Entry 2YRF (X-ray diffraction, 2.70 A resolution); this record covers chains A and B.

== Chain A (and B) ==
Name: Methylthioribose-1-phosphate isomerase
Source organism: Bacillus subtilis
Notes: EC 5.3.1.23; chain B of this document is another copy of the same molecule, construct and numbering; everything in this record applies to it too
UniProt: O31662 (MTNA_BACSU); numbering as in UniProt (aligned over 1-353)
Chain sequence (374 residues; row label = number of the first residue in the row; numbers below 1 keep their minus sign (Met-20 is residue -20)):
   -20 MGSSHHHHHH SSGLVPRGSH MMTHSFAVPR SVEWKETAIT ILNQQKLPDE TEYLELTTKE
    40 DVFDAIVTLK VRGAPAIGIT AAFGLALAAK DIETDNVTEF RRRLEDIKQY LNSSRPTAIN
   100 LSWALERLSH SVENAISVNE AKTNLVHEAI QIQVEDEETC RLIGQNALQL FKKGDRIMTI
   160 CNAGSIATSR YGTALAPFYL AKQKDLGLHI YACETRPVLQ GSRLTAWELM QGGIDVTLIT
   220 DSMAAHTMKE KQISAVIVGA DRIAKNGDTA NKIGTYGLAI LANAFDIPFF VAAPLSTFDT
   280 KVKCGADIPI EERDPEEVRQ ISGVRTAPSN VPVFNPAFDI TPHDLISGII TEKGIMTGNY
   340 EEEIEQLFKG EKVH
Unresolved in the structure: -20 to 9, 350-353 (chain B: -20 to 8, 350-353)
Differences from the reference sequence: expression tag (-20 to 0)

== Interface between chain A and chain B ==
Disulfides between the chains: Cys283(A)-Cys283(B)
Pairs across the interface - 96 pairs, chain A then chain B:
  Pro27(A) - Thr305(B)
  Pro27(A) - Ala306(B)
  Pro27(A) - Pro307(B)
  Asp28(A) - Arg304(B)  salt bridge
  Glu193(A) - Arg195(B)  salt bridge
  Arg195(A) - Glu193(B)  salt bridge
  Arg195(A) - Ser221(B)
  Leu198(A) - Ile300(B)  hydrophobic
  Leu198(A) - Thr305(B)
  Ser201(A) - Thr305(B)  hydrogen bond (side chain-backbone)
  Ser201(A) - Ala306(B)
  Ser201(A) - Pro307(B)
  Arg202(A) - Thr305(B)  hydrogen bond (backbone-backbone)
  Ala205(A) - Pro307(B)
  Ala205(A) - Val310(B)  hydrophobic
  Trp206(A) - Pro307(B)
  Met209(A) - Pro307(B)  hydrophobic
  Met209(A) - Asn309(B)
  Met209(A) - Val310(B)  hydrophobic
  Val215(A) - Pro311(B)
  Thr216(A) - Pro311(B)
  Thr216(A) - Phe313(B)
  Leu217(A) - Val297(B)  hydrophobic
  Leu217(A) - Val310(B)  hydrophobic
  Leu217(A) - Pro311(B)  hydrogen bond (backbone-backbone)
  Leu217(A) - Val312(B)
  Leu217(A) - Phe313(B)  hydrogen bond (backbone-backbone)
  Ile218(A) - Phe313(B)  hydrophobic
  Thr219(A) - Pro196(B)
  Asp220(A) - Ser221(B)  hydrogen bond
  Ser221(A) - Asp220(B)  hydrogen bond
  Ser221(A) - Gly253(B)
  Met222(A) - Ile252(B)  hydrophobic
  Met222(A) - Phe313(B)
  Met222(A) - Asn314(B)
  Met222(A) - Pro315(B)
  Ala224(A) - Tyr255(B)  hydrophobic
  His225(A) - Ile252(B)
  His225(A) - Ile289(B)
  His225(A) - Pro315(B)
  His225(A) - Phe317(B)
  His225(A) - Asp318(B)
  Thr226(A) - Phe313(B)
  Lys230(A) - Phe313(B)
  Ile252(A) - Ser221(B)
  Ile252(A) - Met222(B)  hydrophobic
  Ile252(A) - His225(B)
  Gly253(A) - Ser221(B)  hydrogen bond (backbone-backbone)
  Tyr255(A) - Ala224(B)  hydrophobic
  Tyr255(A) - Phe264(B)
  Gly256(A) - Ala224(B)
  Gly256(A) - Leu260(B)
  Ile259(A) - Leu260(B)  hydrophobic
  Ile259(A) - Ala263(B)  hydrophobic
  Leu260(A) - Gly256(B)
  Leu260(A) - Ile259(B)  hydrophobic
  Leu260(A) - Leu260(B)  hydrophobic
  Ala263(A) - Ile259(B)  hydrophobic
  Phe264(A) - Tyr255(B)
  Phe264(A) - Ile259(B)  hydrophobic
  Ile289(A) - His225(B)
  Val297(A) - Thr219(B)
  Ile300(A) - Ile300(B)  hydrophobic
  Ile300(A) - Val303(B)
  Ser301(A) - Val303(B)
  Val303(A) - Val303(B)  hydrophobic
  Arg304(A) - Asp28(B)
  Thr305(A) - Ser201(B)  hydrogen bond (backbone-side chain)
  Thr305(A) - Arg202(B)
  Thr305(A) - Ile300(B)
  Ala306(A) - Pro27(B)
  Ala306(A) - Ser201(B)
  Ala306(A) - Leu217(B)  hydrophobic
  Pro307(A) - Ser201(B)
  Pro307(A) - Ala205(B)
  Pro307(A) - Trp206(B)  hydrophobic
  Asn309(A) - Met209(B)
  Val310(A) - Ala205(B)  hydrophobic
  Val310(A) - Met209(B)  hydrophobic
  Pro311(A) - Met209(B)
  Pro311(A) - Val215(B)
  Pro311(A) - Thr216(B)
  Pro311(A) - Leu217(B)  hydrogen bond (backbone-backbone)
  Val312(A) - Thr216(B)
  Val312(A) - Leu217(B)
  Phe313(A) - Thr216(B)
  Phe313(A) - Leu217(B)  hydrogen bond (backbone-backbone)
  Phe313(A) - Ile218(B)  hydrophobic
  Phe313(A) - Met222(B)
  Phe313(A) - Thr226(B)
  Phe313(A) - Lys230(B)
  Asn314(A) - Met222(B)
  Pro315(A) - Met222(B)
  Pro315(A) - His225(B)
  Phe317(A) - His225(B)
  Asp318(A) - His225(B)
Also at the interface, not in a pair above, chain A (50 interface residues in all): Pro196, Lys228
Also at the interface, not in a pair above, chain B (51 interface residues in all): Leu198, Ser301, Ser308, Ile319

== In short ==
50 residues of chain A and 51 residues of chain B are in contact; the contacts include 1 disulfide bond, 10
hydrogen bonds and 3 salt bridges. Among the polar pairs are Asp28(A)-Arg304(B), Glu193(A)-Arg195(B) and
Ser201(A)-Thr305(B).
Both chains are Methylthioribose-1-phosphate isomerase (Bacillus subtilis). Entry 2YRF (Crystal structure of
5-methylthioribose 1-phosphate isomerase from Bacillus subtilis complexed with sulfate ion) was determined by
X-ray diffraction (same publication as 2YVK).
